PDB entry 9K07 | electron microscopy, 2.83 A resolution | chains B and N of the 6 polymer chains in the assembly

[Chain B]
Protein: Guanine nucleotide-binding protein G(I)/G(S)/G(T) subunit beta-1
Source organism: Rattus norvegicus
Reference sequence: P54311 (GBB1_RAT); residue numbers follow UniProt; this construct covers 2-340
Sequence (345 residues; numbered -4 to 340; the number before each row is that of its first residue; numbers below 1 keep their minus sign (Met-4 is residue -4)):
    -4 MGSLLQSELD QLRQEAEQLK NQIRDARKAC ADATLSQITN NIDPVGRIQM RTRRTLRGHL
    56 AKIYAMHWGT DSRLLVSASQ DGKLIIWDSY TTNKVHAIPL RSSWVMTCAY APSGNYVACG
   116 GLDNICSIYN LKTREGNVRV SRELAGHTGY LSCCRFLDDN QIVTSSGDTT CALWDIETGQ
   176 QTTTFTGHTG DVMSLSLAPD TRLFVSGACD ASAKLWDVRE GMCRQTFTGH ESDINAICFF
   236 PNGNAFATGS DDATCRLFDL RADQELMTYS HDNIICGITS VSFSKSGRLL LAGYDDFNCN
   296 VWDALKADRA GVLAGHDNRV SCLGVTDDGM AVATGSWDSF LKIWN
Disordered / not traced: -4 to 2
Construct notes: initiating methionine (-4); expression tag (-3 to 1)
Swiss-Prot annotation at these positions:
  - modified residue: Ser2 (N-acetylserine), His266 (Phosphohistidine)

[Chain N]
Protein: Nanobody-35
Source organism: Lama glama
Notes: antibody fragment or engineered binder
Sequence (140 residues; numbered -1 to 138; the number before each row is that of its first residue; numbers below 1 keep their minus sign (Met-1 is residue -1)):
    -1 MAQVQLQESG GGLVQPGGSL RLSCAASGFT FSNYKMNWVR QAPGKGLEWV SDISQSGASI
    59 SYTGSVKGRF TISRDNAKNT LYLQMNSLKP EDTAVYYCAR CPAPFTRDCF DVTSTTYAYR
   119 GQGTQVTVSS HHHHHHEPEA
Disordered / not traced: -1 to 0, 127-138
Disulfide bonds: Cys22-Cys96, Cys99-Cys107

[Interface between chain B and chain N]
Pairs across the interface (22):
  Arg8(B) with Gln120(N), hydrogen bond
  Lys15(B) with Gln1(N); Gln3(N)
  Thr184(B) with Thr114(N)
  Cys204(B) with Ala116(N); Tyr117(N), hydrogen bond (backbone-side chain)
  Asp205(B) with Ala116(N)
  Ala206(B) with Tyr117(N)
  Glu226(B) with Val2(N); Gly26(N); Phe27(N); Thr28(N); Tyr32(N); Arg98(N), hydrogen bond (backbone-side chain)
  Ser227(B) with Arg98(N); Pro100(N), hydrogen bond (side chain-backbone); Ala101(N); Tyr117(N)
  Asp228(B) with Tyr117(N), hydrogen bond
  Asp246(B) with Pro102(N)
  Asp247(B) with Tyr32(N)
  Ile270(B) with Phe103(N)
Interface residues without a listed pair, chain B (14 interface residues in all): Thr223, His225

[In short]
The interface between chain B and chain N involves 14 residues on one side and 16 on the other; the contacts
include 5 hydrogen bonds. Among the polar pairs are Arg8(B)-Gln120(N), Cys204(B)-Tyr117(N) and
Glu226(B)-Arg98(N).
Chain B is Guanine nucleotide-binding protein G(I)/G(S)/G(T) subunit beta-1 (Rattus norvegicus) and chain N is
Nanobody-35 (Lama glama); the structure, Cryo-EM structure of the DSO-5a-bound human BRS3-Gq complex, was
determined by electron microscopy together with 9LWP from the same study.
